Entry 6Q15 (electron microscopy, 5.15 A resolution (low resolution: residue-level contacts below are approximate; hydrogen-bond / salt-bridge calls are withheld)); this record covers chains Q and A of the 110 polymer chains in the assembly.

[Chain Q (and A)]
Name: Protein InvG
Organism: Salmonella typhimurium (strain LT2 / SGSC1412 / ATCC 700720)
Notes: chain A of this document is another copy of the same molecule, construct and numbering; everything in this record applies to it too
Reference sequence: P35672 (INVG_SALTY); residue numbers follow UniProt; this construct covers 1-562
Chain sequence (562 residues; each row starts with the number of its first residue):
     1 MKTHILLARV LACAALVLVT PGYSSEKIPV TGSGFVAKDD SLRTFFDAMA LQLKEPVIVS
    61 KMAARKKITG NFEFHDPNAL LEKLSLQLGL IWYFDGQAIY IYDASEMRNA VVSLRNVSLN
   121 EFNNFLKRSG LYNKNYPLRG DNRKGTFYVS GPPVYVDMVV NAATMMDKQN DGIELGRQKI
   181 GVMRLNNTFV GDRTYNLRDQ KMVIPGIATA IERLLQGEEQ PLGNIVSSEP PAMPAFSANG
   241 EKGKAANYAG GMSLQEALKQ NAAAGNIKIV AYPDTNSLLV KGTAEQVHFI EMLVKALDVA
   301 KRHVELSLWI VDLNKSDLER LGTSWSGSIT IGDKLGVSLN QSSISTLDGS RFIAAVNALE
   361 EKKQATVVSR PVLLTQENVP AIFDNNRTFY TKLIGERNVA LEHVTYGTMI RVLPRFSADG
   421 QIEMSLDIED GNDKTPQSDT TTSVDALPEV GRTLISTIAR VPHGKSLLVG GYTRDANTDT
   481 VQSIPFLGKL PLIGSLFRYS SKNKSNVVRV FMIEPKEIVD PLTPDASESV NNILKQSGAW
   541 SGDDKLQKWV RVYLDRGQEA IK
Not modelled in the structure: 1-26, 171-562 (chain A: 1-31, 171-175, 228-251, 558-562)

[How chain Q and chain A interact]
Contacting residue pairs (32; chain Q residue first):
  Asp-47(Q) with Leu-86(A)
  Ala-50(Q) with Leu-86(A)
  Leu-51(Q) with Lys-83(A); Gln-87(A)
  Glu-55(Q) with Leu-86(A)
  Pro-56(Q) with Leu-86(A)
  Ile-58(Q) with Ala-104(A)
  Asp-95(Q) with Ser-150(A)
  Gly-96(Q) with Arg-139(A)
  Gln-97(Q) with Asn-135(A); Pro-137(A); Arg-139(A); Ser-150(A)
  Tyr-100(Q) with Met-107(A); Asn-109(A)
  Arg-128(Q) with Asp-141(A)
  Ser-129(Q) with Gly-140(A)
  Val-154(Q) with Asn-109(A)
  Met-158(Q) with Tyr-148(A)
  Asn-161(Q) with Val-111(A)
  Ala-162(Q) with Val-111(A)
  Met-165(Q) with Val-111(A); Val-112(A); Ser-113(A); Thr-146(A)
  Met-166(Q) with Lys-144(A); Thr-146(A)
  Gln-169(Q) with Ser-113(A); Leu-114(A); Arg-115(A); Leu-254(A)
  Asn-170(Q) with Lys-144(A)
Other interface residues (no listed pair), chain Q (24 interface residues in all): Val-57, Ala-98, Phe-125, Leu-131
Other interface residues (no listed pair), chain A (24 interface residues in all): Ile-91, Ser-105, Tyr-136

[Overview]
The chain Q/chain A interface involves 24 residues from each chain.
Both chains are Protein InvG (Salmonella typhimurium (strain LT2 / SGSC1412 / ATCC 700720)). Entry 6Q15
(Structure of the Salmonella SPI-1 injectisome needle complex) was determined by electron microscopy (same
publication as 6PEE, 6PEM, 6PEP, 6Q14 and 6Q16).
